6WDO - chains I and O of the 20 polymer chains in the assembly; structure by electron microscopy, 3.60 A resolution.

# Chain I (and O)
Protein: Calcium uniporter protein, mitochondrial
Organism: Homo sapiens
Notes: chain O of this document is another copy of the same molecule, construct and numbering; everything in this record applies to it too
UniProtKB: Q8NE86 (MCU_HUMAN), isoform Q8NE86-3; residues 74-346 here correspond to UniProt positions 25-297 (UniProt number = residue number - 49)
Chain sequence (273 residues; numbered 74 to 346; the number before each row is that of its first residue):
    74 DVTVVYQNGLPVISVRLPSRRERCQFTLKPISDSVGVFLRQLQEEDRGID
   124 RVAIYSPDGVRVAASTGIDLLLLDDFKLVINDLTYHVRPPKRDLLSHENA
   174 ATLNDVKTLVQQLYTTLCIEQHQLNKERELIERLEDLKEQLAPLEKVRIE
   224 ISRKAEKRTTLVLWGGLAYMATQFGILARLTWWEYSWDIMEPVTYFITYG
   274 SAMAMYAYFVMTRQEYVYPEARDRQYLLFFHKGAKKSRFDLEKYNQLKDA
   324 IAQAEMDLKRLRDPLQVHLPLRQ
Bound ions: Ca2+: Glu264 (shared with 1 residue of chain K; 1 residue of chain M; Glu264(O) of chain O)

# Interface between chain I and chain O
Contacting residue pairs (21; chain I residue first):
  Asp178(I) with Glu193(O)
  Leu182(I) with Thr189(O)
  Gln185(I) with Thr189(O)
  Leu186(I) with Leu190(O), hydrophobic
  Thr189(I) with Gln185(O); Leu186(O); Thr189(O)
  Leu190(I) with Leu182(O), hydrophobic; Leu186(O), hydrophobic
  Glu193(I) with Asp178(O)
  Arg201(I) with Ile104(O)
  Ile204(I) with Ile104(O), hydrophobic
  Glu205(I) with Ile104(O)
  Glu208(I) with Gly82(O); Leu83(O); Lys102(O); Pro103(O)
  Lys211(I) with Leu83(O)
  Glu212(I) with Leu83(O)
  Glu264(I) with Glu264(O)
  His341(I) with Asp178(O)
Interface residues without a listed pair, chain O (16 interface residues in all): Ser105, Asn172, Thr181

# Summary
15 residues of chain I face 16 of chain O across their interface.
Both chains are Calcium uniporter protein, mitochondrial (Homo sapiens). Entry 6WDO (Cryo-EM structure of
mitochondrial calcium uniporter holocomplex in high Ca2+) was determined by electron microscopy, deposited
together with 6WDN.
